PDB entry 7JTK | electron microscopy, 3.20 A resolution | chains K and O of the 39 polymer chains in the assembly

# Chain K
Protein: Flagellar radial spoke protein 6
Source organism: Chlamydomonas reinhardtii
Reference sequence: Q01657 (RSP6_CHLRE); residue numbers follow UniProt; this construct covers 1-459
Amino-acid sequence (459 residues; numbered 1 to 459; the number before each row is that of its first residue):
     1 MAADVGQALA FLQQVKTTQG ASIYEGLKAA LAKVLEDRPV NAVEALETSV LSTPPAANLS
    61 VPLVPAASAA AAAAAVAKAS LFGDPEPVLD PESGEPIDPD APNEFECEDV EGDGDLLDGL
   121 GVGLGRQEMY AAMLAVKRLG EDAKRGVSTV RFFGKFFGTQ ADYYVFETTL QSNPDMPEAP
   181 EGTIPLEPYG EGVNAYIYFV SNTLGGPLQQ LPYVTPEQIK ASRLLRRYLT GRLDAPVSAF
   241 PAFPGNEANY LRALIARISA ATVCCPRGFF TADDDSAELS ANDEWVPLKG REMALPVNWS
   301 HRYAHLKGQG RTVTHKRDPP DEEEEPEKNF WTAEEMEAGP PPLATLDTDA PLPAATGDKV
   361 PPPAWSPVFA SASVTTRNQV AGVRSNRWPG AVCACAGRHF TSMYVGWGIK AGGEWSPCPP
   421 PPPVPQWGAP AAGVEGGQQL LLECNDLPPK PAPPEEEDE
Not modelled in the structure: 1-3, 320-329, 431-438, 450-459
UniProt features mapped onto this chain:
  - modified residue (Asymmetric dimethylarginine): Arg267, Arg398

# Chain O
Protein: Flagellar radial spoke protein 9
Source organism: Chlamydomonas reinhardtii
Reference sequence: Q27YU5 (Q27YU5_CHLRE); numbering as in UniProt (aligned over 1-269)
Amino-acid sequence (269 residues; numbered 1 to 269; the number before each row is that of its first residue):
     1 MVQLEPNITL VLKHLASCGA VVSAEQQAAL DHSIPIKRIE AGLRSLTLWG RLTTLNGKDY
    61 LVAEGYNVAS SKEGAAVYET KYFYSQDGAR WSDLQPVDSE TATRCARIKG MLSGDPAKNY
   121 ELEEKDPNAP EPSPEAEEEV KPLVFQIPEL AVLRCRVDAI ATATSVIPTD STILNAASQV
   181 VPNRLFAGAA YPEKLESYQH RFSLPGSGVT LSQDLRGTWA VQYDAFKGVA QVRSLLFPGY
   241 FFYYAANELT WGSLYVGDGL RNNDLIFML
Not modelled in the structure: 1, 124-142
Cystine bridges: Cys105-Cys155

# How chain K and chain O interact
Contacting residue pairs (71):
  Val40(K) with Arg184(O)
  Thr48(K) with Asn175(O)
  Pro54(K) with Asn183(O); Leu185(O), hydrophobic
  Pro55(K) with Ile173(O); Asn183(O)
  Ala56(K) with Leu185(O); Phe186(O), hydrophobic; Ala187(O), hydrogen bond (backbone-backbone)
  Ala57(K) with Leu185(O); Ala187(O)
  Asn58(K) with Ala187(O)
  Leu59(K) with Ala187(O)
  Pro65(K) with Ala225(O)
  Ser68(K) with Ala225(O)
  Ala71(K) with Asp224(O); Phe226(O)
  Ala72(K) with Phe226(O), hydrophobic
  Asp118(K) with Ala24(O)
  Gly119(K) with Ser23(O), hydrogen bond (backbone-side chain)
  Gly121(K) with Val21(O); Val22(O); Ser23(O); Arg51(O), hydrogen bond (backbone-side chain)
  Val122(K) with Val21(O)
  Gly123(K) with Ala16(O); Gly19(O); Val21(O)
  Leu124(K) with Ala16(O)
  Gly125(K) with Ala16(O)
  Lys155(K) with Ser17(O), hydrogen bond (side chain-backbone)
  Phe157(K) with Cys18(O); Arg233(O)
  Gly158(K) with Gln222(O), hydrogen bond (backbone-side chain)
  Thr159(K) with Ala220(O); Gln222(O)
  Asp162(K) with Arg233(O), salt bridge
  Arg226(K) with Asp264(O); Met268(O)
  Arg227(K) with Phe267(O), hydrogen bond (side chain-backbone); Met268(O), hydrogen bond (side chain-backbone); Leu269(O), hydrogen bond (side chain-backbone)
  Tyr228(K) with Leu235(O), hydrogen bond (side chain-backbone); Asn262(O); Met268(O); Leu269(O), hydrophobic
  Ala355(K) with Lys109(O)
  Thr356(K) with Arg107(O), hydrogen bond (side chain-backbone); Ile108(O); Lys109(O), hydrogen bond (side chain-backbone)
  Gly357(K) with Ile108(O); Glu121(O)
  Asp358(K) with Lys118(O), salt bridge
  Ser366(K) with Leu55(O)
  Pro367(K) with Asn56(O); Gly57(O), hydrogen bond (backbone-backbone)
  Ala370(K) with Ser23(O)
  Ser371(K) with Glu25(O)
  Ala372(K) with Glu25(O), hydrogen bond (backbone-side chain); Asp87(O)
  Arg384(K) with Thr53(O); Thr54(O); Asn56(O), hydrogen bond (side chain-backbone); Asp59(O), salt bridge
  Asn386(K) with Leu55(O); Met111(O)
  Trp407(K) with Leu235(O), hydrophobic; Pro238(O)
  Trp415(K) with Asp264(O); Phe267(O), hydrophobic
  Pro417(K) with Phe267(O), hydrophobic
Interface residues without a listed pair, chain K (54 interface residues in all): Asn41, Val64, Ala75, Leu120, Gln160, Ala161, Lys359, Pro362, Val368, Phe369, Ser373, Val405, Ile409
Interface residues without a listed pair, chain O (49 interface residues in all): Gly110, Tyr120, Asp170, Ala190, Tyr223, Leu265

# Summary
54 residues of chain K and 49 residues of chain O are in contact; the contacts include 14 hydrogen bonds and 3
salt bridges. Among the polar pairs are Asp162(K)-Arg233(O), Asp358(K)-Lys118(O) and Arg384(K)-Asp59(O).
Here chain K is Flagellar radial spoke protein 6 and chain O is Flagellar radial spoke protein 9, both from
Chlamydomonas reinhardtii. Entry 7JTK (Radial spoke 1 isolated from Chlamydomonas reinhardtii) was determined
by electron microscopy together with 7JTS from the same study.
